3PZT - chain A; structure by X-ray diffraction, 1.97 A resolution.

# Chain A
Protein: Endoglucanase
Source organism: Bacillus subtilis subsp. subtilis
Notes: EC 3.2.1.4; fragment: catalytic domain
UniProt: P10475 (GUN2_BACSU); residue numbers follow UniProt; this construct covers 27-332
Amino-acid sequence (327 residues; numbered 6 to 332; the number before each row is that of its first residue):
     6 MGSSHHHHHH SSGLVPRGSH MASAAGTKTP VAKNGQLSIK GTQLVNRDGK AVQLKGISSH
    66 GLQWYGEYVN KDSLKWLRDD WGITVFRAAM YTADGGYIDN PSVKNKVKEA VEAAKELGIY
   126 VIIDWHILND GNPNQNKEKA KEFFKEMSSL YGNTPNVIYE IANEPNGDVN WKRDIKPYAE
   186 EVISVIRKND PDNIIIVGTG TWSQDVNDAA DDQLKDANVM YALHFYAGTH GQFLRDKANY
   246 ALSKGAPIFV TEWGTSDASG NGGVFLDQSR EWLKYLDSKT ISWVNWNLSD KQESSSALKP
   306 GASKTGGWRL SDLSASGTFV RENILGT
Unresolved in the structure: 6-38, 332
Differences from the reference sequence: expression tag (6-26)
Swiss-Prot annotation at these positions:
  - active site: E169 (Proton donor), E257 (Nucleophile)
  - binding site (substrate): H65, W69, Y70, Y96, H131, Y231, A263, S264, W291, K296 to E298
Ion coordination: Mn2+: D195, D197

# Overview
The Mn2+ site is built by D195 and D197. Curated annotation (UniProt) lists active-site residues E169 and E257
and 12 substrate-binding residues.
Chain A is Endoglucanase (Bacillus subtilis subsp. subtilis); the structure, Structure of the
endo-1,4-beta-glucanase from Bacillus subtilis 168 with manganese(II) ion, was determined by X-ray diffraction
(same publication as 3PZU and 3PZV).
